PDB entry 1IWQ | X-ray diffraction, 2.00 A resolution | chains A and B

[Chain A]
Protein: Calmodulin
Organism: Homo sapiens
UniProtKB: P62158 (CALM_HUMAN); numbering as in UniProt (aligned over 1-148)
Sequence (148 residues; numbered 1 to 148; the number before each row is that of its first residue):
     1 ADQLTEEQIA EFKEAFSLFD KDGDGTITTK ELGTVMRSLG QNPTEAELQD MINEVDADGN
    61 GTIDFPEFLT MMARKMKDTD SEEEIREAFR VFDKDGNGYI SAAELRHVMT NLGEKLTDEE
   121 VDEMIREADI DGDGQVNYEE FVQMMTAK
Unresolved in the structure: 1-3, 77-80, 147-148
Metal / ion sites: Ca2+ site 1: D20, D22, D24, T26, E31; Ca2+ site 2: D56, D58, N60, T62, E67; Ca2+ site 3: D93, D95, N97, Y99, E104; Ca2+ site 4: D129, D131, D133, Q135, E140

[Chain B]
Protein: Marcks
Notes: fragment: calmodulin binding domain
UniProtKB: P26645 (MACS_MOUSE); residues 191-209 here correspond to UniProt positions 147-165 (UniProt number = residue number - 44)
Sequence (19 residues; numbered 191 to 209; the number before each row is that of its first residue):
   191 KKRFSFKKSF KLSGFSFKK
Unresolved in the structure: 209
Swiss-Prot annotation at these positions:
  - modified residue: K209 (N6-acetyllysine)

[Chain A / chain B interface]
Residue-residue contacts - 52 pairs, chain A then chain B:
  A10(A) - S195(B)
  A10(A) - F196(B)
  A10(A) - K197(B)  hydrogen bond (backbone-backbone)
  E11(A) - K197(B)  salt bridge
  E11(A) - S199(B)
  E11(A) - L202(B)
  F12(A) - L202(B)
  K13(A) - S195(B)  hydrogen bond
  K13(A) - F196(B)
  E14(A) - F196(B)
  E14(A) - K197(B)
  E14(A) - K198(B)
  F19(A) - S206(B)
  L39(A) - F207(B)  hydrophobic
  Q41(A) - K208(B)
  M72(A) - L202(B)
  M72(A) - F205(B)  hydrophobic
  M72(A) - S206(B)
  K75(A) - F205(B)
  M76(A) - L202(B)  hydrophobic
  M76(A) - F205(B)  hydrophobic
  E84(A) - K208(B)
  E87(A) - K208(B)  salt bridge
  A88(A) - F207(B)
  A88(A) - K208(B)  hydrogen bond (backbone-backbone)
  V91(A) - K208(B)
  F92(A) - F200(B)  hydrophobic
  F92(A) - F207(B)  hydrophobic
  L105(A) - F200(B)  hydrophobic
  M109(A) - S203(B)
  M109(A) - F207(B)  hydrophobic
  L112(A) - F207(B)  hydrophobic
  K115(A) - K191(B)  hydrogen bond (backbone-backbone)
  L116(A) - K198(B)
  E120(A) - K191(B)  hydrogen bond (side chain-backbone)
  E120(A) - K192(B)  hydrogen bond (side chain-backbone)
  E120(A) - K198(B)  salt bridge
  E123(A) - K197(B)
  M124(A) - K198(B)
  M124(A) - S199(B)
  M124(A) - F200(B)
  E127(A) - K197(B)  salt bridge
  E127(A) - S199(B)
  E127(A) - F200(B)  hydrogen bond (side chain-backbone)
  E127(A) - K201(B)  hydrogen bond (side chain-backbone)
  A128(A) - F200(B)  hydrophobic
  V136(A) - F200(B)  hydrophobic
  M144(A) - F200(B)  hydrophobic
  M144(A) - K201(B)
  M145(A) - K201(B)
  M145(A) - G204(B)
  M145(A) - F205(B)
Also at the interface, not in a pair above, chain A (36 interface residues in all): A15, S17, L18, I100, V108, T117, F141

[Overview]
The interface between chain A and chain B involves 36 residues on one side and 16 on the other, with 8
hydrogen bonds and 4 salt bridges. Among the polar pairs are E11(A)-K197(B), E87(A)-K208(B) and
E120(A)-K198(B).
Chain A is Calmodulin (Homo sapiens) and chain B is Marcks; the structure, Crystal Structure of MARCKS
calmodulin binding domain peptide complexed with Ca2+/Calmodulin, was determined by X-ray diffraction.
